Entry 7NKD (electron microscopy, 3.12 A resolution); this record covers chains B and d of the 8 polymer chains in the assembly.

# Chain B
Protein: ATP synthase subunit alpha
Organism: Mycolicibacterium smegmatis (strain ATCC 700084 / mc(2)155)
Notes: EC 7.1.2.2
UniProtKB: A0R202 (ATPA_MYCS2); residue numbers follow UniProt; this construct covers 1-548
Amino-acid sequence (548 residues; numbered 1 to 548; the number before each row is that of its first residue):
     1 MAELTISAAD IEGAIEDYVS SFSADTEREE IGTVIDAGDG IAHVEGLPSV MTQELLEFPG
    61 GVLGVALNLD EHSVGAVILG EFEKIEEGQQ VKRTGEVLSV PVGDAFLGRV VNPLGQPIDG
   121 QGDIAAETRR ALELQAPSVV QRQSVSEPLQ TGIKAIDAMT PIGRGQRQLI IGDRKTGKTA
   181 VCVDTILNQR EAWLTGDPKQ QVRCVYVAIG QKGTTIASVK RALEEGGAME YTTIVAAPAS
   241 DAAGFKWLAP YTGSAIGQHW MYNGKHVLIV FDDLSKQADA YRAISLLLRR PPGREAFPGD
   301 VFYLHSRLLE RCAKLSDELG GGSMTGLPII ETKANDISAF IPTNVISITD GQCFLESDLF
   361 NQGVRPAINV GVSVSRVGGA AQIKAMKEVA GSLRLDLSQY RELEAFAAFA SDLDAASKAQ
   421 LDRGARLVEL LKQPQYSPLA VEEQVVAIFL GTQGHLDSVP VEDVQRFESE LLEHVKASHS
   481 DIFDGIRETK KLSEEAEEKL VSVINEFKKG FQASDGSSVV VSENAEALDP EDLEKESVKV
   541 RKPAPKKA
Not modelled in the structure: 1-4, 23-29, 38-41, 51-68, 76-85, 91-548
Curated features (UniProtKB/Swiss-Prot):
  - binding site (ATP): G172 to T179
  - site: S373 (Required for activity)

# Chain d
Protein: ATP synthase subunit b-delta
Organism: Mycolicibacterium smegmatis (strain ATCC 700084 / mc(2)155)
UniProtKB: A0R203 (ATPFD_MYCS2); numbering as in UniProt (aligned over 1-445)
Amino-acid sequence (445 residues; each row starts with the number of its first residue):
     1 MSIFIGQLIG FAVIAFIIVK WVVPPVRTLM RNQQEAVRAA LAESAEAAKK LADADAMHAK
    61 ALADAKAESE KVTEEAKQDS ERIAAQLSEQ AGSEAERIKA QGAQQIQLMR QQLIRQLRTG
   121 LGAEAVNKAA EIVRAHVADP QAQSATVDRF LSELEQMAPS SVVIDTAATS RLRAASRQSL
   181 AALVEKFDSV AGGLDADGLT NLADELASVA KLLLSETALN KHLAEPTDDS APKVRLLERL
   241 LSDKVSATTL DLLRTAVSNR WSTESNLIDA VEHTARLALL KRAEIAGEVD EVEEQLFRFG
   301 RVLDAEPRLS ALLSDYTTPA EGRVALLDKA LTGRPGVNQT AAALLSQTVG LLRGERADEA
   361 VIDLAELAVS RRGEVVAHVS AAAELSDAQR TRLTEVLSRI YGRPVSVQLH VDPELLGGLS
   421 ITVGDEVIDG SIASRLAAAQ TGLPD
Not modelled in the structure: 1-108, 445

# Chain B / chain d interface
Contacting residue pairs (12; chain B residue first):
  I6(B) with L212(d), hydrophobic; K244(d)
  S7(B) with K244(d), hydrogen bond (backbone-side chain)
  I11(B) with E216(d); L240(d), hydrophobic
  A14(B) with L236(d); R239(d); L240(d), hydrophobic
  I15(B) with L236(d)
  D17(B) with R239(d), salt bridge
  Y18(B) with H222(d), hydrogen bond (side chain-backbone); P232(d), hydrophobic
Also at the interface, not in a pair above, chain B (12 interface residues in all): A8, G13, S21, F22, E45
Also at the interface, not in a pair above, chain d (12 interface residues in all): S208, V209, L219, E225

# Overview
Chain B and chain d each contribute 12 residues to their interface, with 2 hydrogen bonds and 1 salt bridge.
Polar contacts include D17(B)-R239(d), S7(B)-K244(d) and Y18(B)-H222(d). From UniProt: 8 ATP-binding residues
on chain B.
Here chain B is ATP synthase subunit alpha and chain d is ATP synthase subunit b-delta, both from
Mycolicibacterium smegmatis (strain ATCC 700084 / mc(2)155). Entry 7NKD (Mycobacterium smegmatis ATP synthase
b-delta state 1) was determined by electron microscopy, deposited together with 7NJK, 7NJL, 7NJM, 7NJN, 7NJO,
7NJP and 20 further entries.
